PDB entry 5JSY | X-ray diffraction, 1.04 A resolution | chains A and B

== Chain A ==
Name: Periplasmic [NiFeSe] hydrogenase, small subunit
Organism: Desulfovibrio vulgaris str. Hildenborough
Notes: EC 1.12.7.2
UniProt: Q72AS4 (Q72AS4_DESVH); residues -33 to 283 here correspond to UniProt positions 1-317 (UniProt number = residue number + 34)
Chain sequence (317 residues; each row starts with the number of its first residue; numbers below 1 keep their minus sign (Met-33 is residue -33)):
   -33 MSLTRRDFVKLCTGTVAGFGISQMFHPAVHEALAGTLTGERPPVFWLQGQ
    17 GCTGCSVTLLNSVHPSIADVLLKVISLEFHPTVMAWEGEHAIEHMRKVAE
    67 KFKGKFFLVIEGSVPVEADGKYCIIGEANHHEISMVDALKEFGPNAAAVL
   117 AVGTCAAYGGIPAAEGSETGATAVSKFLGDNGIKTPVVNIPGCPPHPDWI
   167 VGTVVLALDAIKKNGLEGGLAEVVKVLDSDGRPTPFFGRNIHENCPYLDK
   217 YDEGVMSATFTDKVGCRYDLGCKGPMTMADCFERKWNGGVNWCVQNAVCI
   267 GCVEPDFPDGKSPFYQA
Not modelled in the structure: -33 to 0
Ion coordination: 4Fe-4S cluster Fe site 1: Cys18, Cys21, Cys121, Cys159; 4Fe-4S cluster Fe site 2: His208, Cys211, Cys232, Cys238; 4Fe-4S cluster Fe site 3: Cys247, Cys259, Cys265, Cys268
Residues lining bound ligands:
  - 4Fe-4S cluster (SF4), molecule 1: Gly17, Cys18, Gly20, Cys21, Glu77, Gly78, Gly119, Thr120, Cys121, Gly158, Cys159, Pro160
  - 4Fe-4S cluster (SF4), molecule 2: Ile207, His208, Cys211, Tyr213, Leu214, Tyr217, Cys232, Arg233, Tyr234, Cys238, Gly240, Pro241, Val260
  - 4Fe-4S cluster (SF4), molecule 3: Ile207, Thr243, Ala245, Cys247, Trp252, Trp258, Cys259, Cys265, Ile266, Gly267, Cys268, Val269

== Chain B ==
Name: Periplasmic [NiFeSe] hydrogenase, large subunit, selenocysteine-containing
Organism: Desulfovibrio vulgaris str. Hildenborough
Notes: EC 1.12.7.2
UniProt: Q72AS3 (Q72AS3_DESVH); aligned to UniProt positions 12-510 over residues 12-510 (the alignment contains insertions or deletions, so no single offset holds)
Chain sequence (508 residues; each row starts with the number of its first residue):
     4 WSHPQFEKGATGRTTIAIDPVTRIEGHLKAEVVVENGKVVDARLSGGMYR
    54 GFETILRGRDPRDASQIVQRICGVCPTAHSTASVLALDEAFGAKVPNNGR
   104 ITRNLIFGANYLQSHILHFYHLSAQDFVQGPDTAPFVPRFPKSDLRLSKE
   154 LNKAGVDQYIEALEVRRICHEMVALFGGRMPHVQGQVVGGATEIPTKEKL
   204 VEYAARFKKVRDFVEQKYVPVVYTIGSKYKDMFKVGQGFKAALCVGAFPL
   254 DNSGKKHLFMPGVYAKGKDMPFDPSKIKEYVKYSWFAEETTGLNYKEGKT
   304 IPAPDKAGAYSFVKAPRYDGLSLEVGPLARMWVNNPELSPVGKKLLKDLF
   354 GISAKKFRDLGEEAAFSLMGRHVARAEETYYMLGAIEGWLKEIKAGEDTV
   404 VMPAVPASAEGTGFTEAPRGSLLHYVKVKDSKIDNYQIVSASLWNCNPRD
   454 DMGQRGAVEEALIGIPVDDIQNPVNVARLIRAFDPC
   489 CLGCAVHVLHAESGKVAVIEVK
Not modelled in the structure: 4-13, 496-510
Modified residues: Cys489 (cysteinesulfonic acid; OCS)
Sequence notes: expression tag (4-11); engineered mutation Cys489 (Sec in Q72AS3)
Ion coordination: Fe2+: Glu56, Ile441, His495; Ni2+: Cys75, Cys78, Cys489, Cys489, Cys492; carbonmonoxide-(dicyano) iron Fe: Cys78, Cys492 (together with hydrosulfuric acid)
Residues lining bound ligands:
  - carbonmonoxide-(dicyano) iron (FCO): Cys75, Cys78, His82, Ala420, Pro421, Arg422, Leu425, Ser443, Ala444, Ser445, Cys489, Cys489, Cys492
  - hydrosulfuric acid: Cys75, Val77, Cys78, His82, Arg422, Cys489, Cys492

== Chain A / chain B interface ==
Pairs across the interface - 176 pairs, chain A then chain B:
  Arg7(A) with Thr136(B), hydrogen bond; Ala137(B)
  Gln14(A) with His30(B), hydrogen bond (backbone-side chain)
  Gly15(A) with His30(B), hydrogen bond (backbone-side chain); Met51(B)
  Gln16(A) with Met51(B); Tyr52(B), hydrogen bond (side chain-backbone); Arg53(B)
  Gly17(A) with Met51(B); Arg53(B)
  Cys18(A) with Glu28(B); Arg53(B); Arg73(B); Ile74(B); Cys75(B); Gly76(B), hydrogen bond (backbone-backbone); His185(B)
  Thr19(A) with Glu28(B), hydrogen bond
  Gly20(A) with Gly76(B); Pro184(B)
  Val23(A) with Val77(B), hydrophobic; Arg169(B); His173(B); Pro184(B), hydrophobic
  Leu26(A) with Leu120(B), hydrophobic; Arg169(B)
  Asn27(A) with Arg169(B), hydrogen bond; Arg170(B); His173(B), hydrogen bond; Met183(B), hydrogen bond (side chain-backbone)
  Ser28(A) with Arg170(B)
  Val29(A) with Arg170(B)
  Ile33(A) with Leu166(B), hydrophobic
  Ala34(A) with Leu166(B), hydrophobic
  Leu38(A) with Thr136(B)
  Ser42(A) with Ala137(B)
  Leu43(A) with Ala137(B); Pro138(B)
  Glu44(A) with Ala137(B)
  Pro47(A) with Thr25(B); Arg26(B), hydrogen bond (backbone-backbone)
  Thr48(A) with Arg26(B); Ile27(B); Leu125(B)
  Val49(A) with Arg26(B); Gln128(B), hydrogen bond (backbone-side chain)
  Met50(A) with Thr25(B); Arg26(B), hydrogen bond (backbone-side chain); Pro138(B)
  Ala51(A) with Arg26(B), hydrogen bond (backbone-side chain); Gln128(B); Pro138(B), hydrogen bond (backbone-backbone); Phe139(B); Arg142(B)
  Trp52(A) with Thr25(B), hydrogen bond (backbone-side chain); Pro141(B); Arg142(B); Phe143(B)
  Glu53(A) with Ile21(B); Pro23(B); Thr25(B); Phe143(B); Ala480(B); Arg484(B), salt bridge
  Gly54(A) with Ile21(B); Asp22(B); Pro23(B), hydrogen bond (backbone-backbone)
  Glu55(A) with Asp22(B)
  His56(A) with Phe143(B)
  Ile58(A) with Pro23(B)
  His60(A) with Pro141(B)
  Ala84(A) with Pro307(B), hydrophobic
  Lys87(A) with Pro307(B); Asp308(B), salt bridge; Phe315(B)
  Tyr88(A) with Gly50(B); Met51(B); Tyr52(B), hydrogen bond (backbone-backbone); Pro305(B); Pro307(B); Phe315(B), hydrophobic
  Cys89(A) with His30(B); Gly50(B); Met51(B), hydrophobic
  Ile90(A) with Asp22(B); His30(B); Gly50(B), hydrogen bond (backbone-backbone)
  Ile91(A) with Asp22(B); Pro23(B); His30(B)
  Gly92(A) with Asp22(B); Pro23(B)
  Glu93(A) with Ala20(B); Asp22(B), hydrogen bond (backbone-backbone); Lys32(B), salt bridge
  Ile127(A) with Phe55(B), hydrophobic; Ile58(B); Ile70(B), hydrophobic; Arg73(B)
  Ala130(A) with Arg62(B)
  Glu131(A) with Ile58(B); Arg62(B), hydrogen bond (backbone-side chain)
  Gly132(A) with Thr57(B), hydrogen bond (backbone-side chain); Ile58(B)
  Ser133(A) with Ile58(B)
  Glu134(A) with Thr57(B); Pro305(B)
  Thr135(A) with Tyr52(B)
  Cys159(A) with Arg73(B), hydrogen bond (backbone-side chain); Arg182(B), hydrogen bond (backbone-side chain); His185(B)
  Pro160(A) with Arg182(B), hydrogen bond (backbone-side chain); Pro184(B); His185(B)
  Ala224(A) with Met405(B)
  Thr225(A) with Val403(B); Met405(B)
  Phe226(A) with Val190(B), hydrophobic; Thr195(B); Met405(B), hydrophobic
  Thr227(A) with Ala194(B); Thr195(B); Ile197(B); Asp401(B), hydrogen bond; Thr402(B); Val403(B)
  Lys229(A) with Thr195(B), hydrogen bond (side chain-backbone)
  Leu236(A) with Met405(B), hydrophobic
  Trp252(A) with Arg182(B)
  Asn253(A) with His173(B); Glu174(B); Ala177(B); Arg182(B); Met183(B), hydrogen bond (side chain-backbone)
  Gly254(A) with Glu174(B)
  Val256(A) with Glu174(B); Ala177(B), hydrophobic; Leu178(B), hydrophobic; Lys202(B); Arg209(B)
  Asn257(A) with Ala177(B), hydrogen bond (side chain-backbone); Leu178(B), hydrogen bond (side chain-backbone); Gly181(B); Glu196(B), hydrogen bond; Lys202(B)
  Trp258(A) with Gly181(B)
  Cys259(A) with Arg182(B); Gln187(B), hydrogen bond
  Gln261(A) with Glu196(B), hydrogen bond; Lys202(B)
  Asn262(A) with Phe179(B), hydrogen bond (side chain-backbone); Gly180(B); Gly181(B), hydrogen bond (side chain-backbone); Gln187(B); Gly188(B), hydrogen bond (side chain-backbone); Thr195(B), hydrogen bond (backbone-side chain); Glu196(B), hydrogen bond
  Ala263(A) with Gln187(B); Thr195(B)
  Val264(A) with Gln187(B), hydrogen bond (backbone-side chain)
  Ile266(A) with Gln69(B); Arg73(B); Gln187(B)
  Cys268(A) with Arg182(B)
  Pro274(A) with Ile70(B), hydrophobic
  Asp275(A) with Arg62(B), salt bridge
  Ser278(A) with Asp66(B)
  Pro279(A) with Asp63(B); Asp66(B)
  Phe280(A) with Asp66(B), hydrogen bond (backbone-side chain); Gln69(B); Ile70(B), hydrophobic
  Tyr281(A) with Arg65(B); Gln69(B); Val190(B)
  Gln282(A) with Arg65(B), hydrogen bond
Interface residues without a listed pair, chain A (79 interface residues in all): Thr24, Leu37, Phe45, Pro128, Phe273
Interface residues without a listed pair, chain B (77 interface residues in all): Gly29, His124, Pro134, Val140, Pro144, Ile163

== In short ==
The interface between chain A and chain B involves 79 residues on one side and 77 on the other; the contacts
include 40 hydrogen bonds and 4 salt bridges. Polar contacts include Glu53(A)-Arg484(B), Lys87(A)-Asp308(B)
and Glu93(A)-Lys32(B). Ligands of chain A: 3 copies of 4Fe-4S cluster.
Chain A is Periplasmic [NiFeSe] hydrogenase, small subunit and chain B is Periplasmic [NiFeSe] hydrogenase,
large subunit, selenocysteine-containing, both from Desulfovibrio vulgaris str. Hildenborough; the structure,
The 3D structure of the Ni-reconstituted U489C variant of [NiFeSe] hydrogenase from Desulfovibrio vulgaris
Hildenborough at ..., was determined by X-ray diffraction together with 5JSH, 5JSK, 5JSU and 5JT1 from the
same study.
